PDB entry 7FPH | X-ray diffraction, 1.91 A resolution | chains A and B

[Chain A]
Molecule: Pre-mRNA-splicing factor 8
Organism: Saccharomyces cerevisiae S288C
UniProt: P33334 (PRP8_YEAST); residues 1836-2090 here = UniProt positions 1836-2090
Sequence (258 residues; numbered 1833 to 2090; the number before each row is that of its first residue):
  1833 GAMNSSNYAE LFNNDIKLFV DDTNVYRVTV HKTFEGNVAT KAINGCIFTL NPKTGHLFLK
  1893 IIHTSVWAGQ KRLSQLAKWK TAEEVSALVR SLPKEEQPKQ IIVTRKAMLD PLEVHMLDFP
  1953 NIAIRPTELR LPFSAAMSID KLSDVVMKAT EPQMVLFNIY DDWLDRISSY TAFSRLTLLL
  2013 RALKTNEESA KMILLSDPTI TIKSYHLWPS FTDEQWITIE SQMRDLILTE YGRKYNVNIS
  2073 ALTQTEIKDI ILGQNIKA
Not modelled in the structure: 2070-2090
Construct notes: expression tag (1833-1835)

[Chain B]
Molecule: A1 cistron-splicing factor AAR2
Organism: Saccharomyces cerevisiae S288C
UniProt: P32357 (AAR2_YEAST); aligned to UniProt positions 1-317 over residues 1-317
Sequence (308 residues; row label = number of the first residue in the row; note: 13 numbers in that range are skipped by the numbering (no residue carries them; nothing is unmodelled there); numbers below 1 keep their minus sign (Gly-3 is residue -3)):
    -3 GAMAMNTVPF TSAPIEVTIG IDQYSFNVKE NQPFHGIKDI PIGHVHVIHF QHADNSSMRY
    57 GYWFDCRMGN FYIQYDPKDG LYKMMEERDG AKFENIVHNF KERQMMVSYP KIDEDDTWYN
   117 LTEFVQMDKI RKIVRKDENQ FSYVDSSMTT VQENEL
   166 SSSSSDPAHS LNYTVINFKS REAIRPGHEM EDFLDKSYYL NTVMLQGIFK NSSNYFGELQ
   226 FAFLNAMFFG NYGSSLQWHA MIELICSSAT VPKHMLDKLD EILYYQIKTL PEQYSDILLN
   286 ERVWNICLYS SFQKNSLHNT EKIMENKYPE LL
Not modelled in the structure: -3 to 0, 166-169
Construct notes: expression tag (-3 to 0); conflict Ser166 (Leu153 in P32357), Ser167 (Lys154 in P32357), Ser170 (Asp in P32357)
Residues lining bound ligands: (2,3,4-trimethoxyphenyl)methanol (VEX): Thr146, Gln148, Glu149, Ile181, Gly238, Leu241, Gln242, Ala245
Swiss-Prot annotation at these positions:
  - region: Leu261 to Ile282 (Leucine-zipper)
  - modified residue: Ser253 (Phosphoserine), Thr274 (Phosphothreonine)

[Interface between chain A and chain B]
Pairs across the interface (16):
  Gln1907(A) with Met195(B); Leu199(B)
  Leu1908(A) with Met195(B), hydrophobic
  Trp1911(A) with Glu194(B); Met195(B), hydrophobic; Phe198(B), hydrophobic
  Asp1942(A) with Lys184(B), salt bridge
  Glu1945(A) with Lys184(B), salt bridge
  Val1946(A) with Ile189(B), hydrophobic; Glu194(B); Phe198(B), hydrophobic
  His1947(A) with Glu194(B), salt bridge
  Leu1949(A) with Lys184(B); Ser185(B); Arg186(B)
  Asp1950(A) with Arg186(B), salt bridge

[Summary]
The interface between chain A and chain B involves 9 residues on one side and 8 on the other, with 4 salt
bridges. Polar pairs include Asp1942(A)-Lys184(B), Glu1945(A)-Lys184(B) and His1947(A)-Glu194(B). Ligands of
chain B: (2,3,4-trimethoxyphenyl)methanol.
Chain A is Pre-mRNA-splicing factor 8 and chain B is A1 cistron-splicing factor AAR2, both from Saccharomyces
cerevisiae S288C; the structure, PanDDA analysis group deposition -- Aar2/RNaseH in complex with fragment
P09G03 from the F2X-Universal Library, was determined by X-ray diffraction, deposited together with 5ST0,
5ST1, 5ST2, 5ST3, 5ST4, 5ST5 and 248 further entries.
